3RSD - chain A; structure by X-ray diffraction, 1.60 A resolution.

== Chain A ==
Molecule: Ribonuclease A
Source organism: Bos taurus
Notes: EC 3.1.27.5
Reference sequence: P61823 (RNAS1_BOVIN); residues 1-124 here correspond to UniProt positions 27-150 (UniProt number = residue number + 26)
Sequence (124 residues; numbered 1 to 124; the number before each row is that of its first residue):
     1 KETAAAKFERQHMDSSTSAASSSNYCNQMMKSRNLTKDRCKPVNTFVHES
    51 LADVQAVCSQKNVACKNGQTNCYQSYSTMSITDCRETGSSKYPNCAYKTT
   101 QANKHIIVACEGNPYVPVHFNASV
Differences from the reference sequence: engineered mutation Asn121 (Asp147 in P61823)
UniProt features mapped onto this chain:
  - active site: His12 (Proton acceptor), His119 (Proton donor)
  - binding site (substrate): Lys7, Arg10, Lys41 to Thr45, Lys66, Arg85
  - glycosylation: Lys1 (N-linked (Glc) (glycation) lysine), Lys7 (N-linked (Glc) (glycation) lysine), Asn34 (N-linked (GlcNAc...) asparagine), Lys37 (N-linked (Glc) (glycation) lysine), Lys41 (N-linked (Glc) (glycation) lysine)
Disulfides: Cys26-Cys84, Cys40-Cys95, Cys58-Cys110, Cys65-Cys72
Reported in the primary citation:
  - mutagenesis - D121N (101-fold): decreased catalytic activity
  - mutagenesis - D121N (100.5-fold): decreased catalytic activity (hydrolysis)
  - catalytic residues: His12, Lys41, His119 (citing earlier work)
  - contacts within the chain: His12-Thr45 (hydrogen bond), Lys41-Asn44 (hydrogen bond), Lys66-Asn121 (hydrogen bond), His119-Asn121 (hydrogen bond), Asn67-Asn121 (water-mediated contact)
  - conformationally variable residues (side-chain flip): His119

== Overview ==
Curated annotation (UniProt) lists active-site residues His12 and His119 and 9 substrate-binding residues.
From the paper: catalytic residues His12, Lys41 and His119; D121N reduces catalytic activity.
Chain A is Ribonuclease A (Bos taurus); the structure, Structure of the D121N variant of ribonuclease A, was
determined by X-ray diffraction (same publication as 4RSD).
